Entry 8P8A (electron microscopy, 3.20 A resolution); this record covers chains A and B of the 7 polymer chains in the assembly.

# Chain A (and B)
Molecule: ATP-binding cassette sub-family G member 2
Organism: Homo sapiens
Notes: EC 7.6.2.2; chain B of this document is another copy of the same molecule, construct and numbering; everything in this record applies to it too
UniProtKB: Q9UNQ0 (ABCG2_HUMAN); residue numbers follow UniProt; this construct covers 1-655
Amino-acid sequence (655 residues; numbered 1 to 655; the number before each row is that of its first residue):
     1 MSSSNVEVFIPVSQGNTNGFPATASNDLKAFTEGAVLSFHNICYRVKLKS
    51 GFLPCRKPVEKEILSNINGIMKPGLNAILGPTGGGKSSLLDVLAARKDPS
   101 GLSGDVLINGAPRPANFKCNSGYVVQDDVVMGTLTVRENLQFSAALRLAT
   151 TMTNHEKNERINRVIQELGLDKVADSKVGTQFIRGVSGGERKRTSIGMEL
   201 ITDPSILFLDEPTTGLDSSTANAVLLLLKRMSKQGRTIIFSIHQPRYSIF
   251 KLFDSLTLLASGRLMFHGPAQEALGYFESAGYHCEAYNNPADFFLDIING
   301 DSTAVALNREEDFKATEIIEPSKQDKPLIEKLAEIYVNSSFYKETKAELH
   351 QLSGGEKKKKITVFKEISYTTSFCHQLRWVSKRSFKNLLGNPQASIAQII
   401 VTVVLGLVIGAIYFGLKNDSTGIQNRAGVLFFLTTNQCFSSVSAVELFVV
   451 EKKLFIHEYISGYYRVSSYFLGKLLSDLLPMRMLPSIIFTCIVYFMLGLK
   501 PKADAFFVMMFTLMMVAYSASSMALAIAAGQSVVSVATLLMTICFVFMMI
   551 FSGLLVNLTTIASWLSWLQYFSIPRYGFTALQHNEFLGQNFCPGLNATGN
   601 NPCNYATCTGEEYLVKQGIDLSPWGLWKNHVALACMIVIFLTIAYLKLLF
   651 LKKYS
Unresolved in the structure: 1-32, 47-60, 302-326, 353-368, 655 (chain B: 1-32, 47-60, 306-326, 353-368, 655)
Disulfides: Cys592-Cys608
Glycans and other covalent adducts: N-acetylglucosamine (NAG) linked to Asn596
Curated features (UniProtKB/Swiss-Prot):
  - binding site (ATP): Gly80 to Ser87, Arg184 to Glu190, Glu211, His243
  - site (Not glycosylated): Asn418, Asn557
  - modified residue: Thr362 (Phosphothreonine)
  - glycosylation: Asn596 (N-linked (GlcNAc...) asparagine)
  - natural variant: Val12 (V12M: Found in Jr(a-) blood group phenotype), Gln141 (Q141K: Associated with high serum levels of uric acid and increased risk of gout), Arg147 (R147W: Loss of protein expression), Thr153 (T153M: Decreased protein abundance), Lys360 (deletion: No effect on protein abundance), Phe373 (F373C: Decreased protein abundance), Thr421 (T421A: No effect on protein abundance), Thr434 (T434M: No effect on protein abundance), Ser476 (S476P: No effect on protein abundance), Ser572 (S572R: Decreased protein abundance), Asp620 (D620N: No effect on protein abundance)
  - mutagenesis: Met71 (M71V: Decreased protein abundance. No effect on substrate transmembrane transport), Lys86 (K86M: Decreased protein abundance. Decreased localization to the plasma membrane and retained intracellularly. Loss of ATPase-coupled transmembrane transporter activity), Glu211 (E211Q: Decreased estrone-3 sulfate ATPase-coupled transmembrane transporter activity. Decreased substrate-induced ATP hydrolysis ...), Thr362 (T362A: Loss of phosphorylation by PIM1. Decreased localization to the plasma membrane. Decreased homooligomerization. Loss of function in resistance to drug treatment ...), Arg383 (R383C: Loss of protein expression), Asn418 (N418Q: No effect), Thr435 (T435A: No effect on stability. Increased estrone-3 sulfate ATPase-coupled transmembrane transporter activity. Increased substrate-induced ATP hydrolysis. Increased substrate transport ...), Asn436 (N436A: No effect on stability. Decreased estrone-3 sulfate ATPase-coupled transmembrane transporter activity. Decreased substrate-induced ATP hydrolysis. Decreased substrate transport), Phe439 (F439A: No effect on stability. Decreased estrone-3 sulfate ATPase-coupled transmembrane transporter activity. Decreased substrate-induced ATP hydrolysis. Decreased substrate transport), Arg482 (R482D: Decreases ATPase activity; R482G/N/S/T: Increases ATPase activity; R482K/I/M/Y: No change in ATPase activity; R482T/Y: Decreases transport activity), Val546 (V546A: No effect on stability. No effect on estrone-3 sulfate ATPase-coupled transmembrane transporter activity. No effect on substrate-induced ATP hydrolysis. No effect on substrate transport ...), Met549 (M549A: No effect on stability. No effect on estrone-3 sulfate ATPase-coupled transmembrane transporter activity. No effect on substrate-induced ATP hydrolysis. No effect on substrate transport), 7 further mutagenesis entries in UniProt
What the authors report for this chain:
  - conformationally variable residues (order/disorder transition): Ser302 to Val305

# How chain A and chain B interact
Contacting residue pairs - 68 pairs, chain A then chain B:
  Ser218(A) - Asn299(B)
  Ser219(A) - Asp301(B)
  Asn222(A) - Asp296(B)
  Asn222(A) - Asp301(B)
  Arg246(A) - Asp292(B)  salt bridge
  Arg246(A) - Asp296(B)  salt bridge
  Tyr247(A) - Tyr287(B)
  Tyr247(A) - Asn288(B)
  Cys284(A) - Tyr287(B)  hydrogen bond
  Glu285(A) - Tyr287(B)
  Ala286(A) - Tyr287(B)  hydrophobic
  Tyr287(A) - Tyr247(B)
  Tyr287(A) - Cys284(B)  hydrophobic
  Tyr287(A) - Tyr287(B)
  Tyr287(A) - Asn288(B)
  Tyr287(A) - Asn289(B)
  Tyr287(A) - Pro290(B)
  Asn288(A) - Tyr287(B)
  Pro290(A) - Tyr287(B)
  Asp292(A) - Arg246(B)  salt bridge
  Asp296(A) - Arg246(B)  salt bridge
  Leu405(A) - Phe547(B)  hydrophobic
  Val408(A) - Phe547(B)  hydrophobic
  Ile409(A) - Ile550(B)  hydrophobic
  Ala411(A) - Leu565(B)  hydrophobic
  Ile412(A) - Phe551(B)  hydrophobic
  Ile412(A) - Ile561(B)
  Tyr413(A) - Leu555(B)  hydrogen bond (side chain-backbone)
  Tyr413(A) - Val556(B)
  Ser420(A) - Lys616(B)
  Thr421(A) - Asn557(B)
  Thr421(A) - Thr560(B)
  Gln424(A) - Gly553(B)  hydrogen bond (side chain-backbone)
  Gln424(A) - Leu554(B)
  Gln424(A) - Leu555(B)
  Gln424(A) - Val556(B)
  Gln424(A) - Asn557(B)  hydrogen bond
  Gln424(A) - Gln617(B)  hydrogen bond
  Asn425(A) - Val556(B)
  Asn425(A) - Asn557(B)
  Asn425(A) - Thr560(B)  hydrogen bond
  Gly428(A) - Leu555(B)
  Phe431(A) - Leu555(B)  hydrophobic
  Phe432(A) - Ile550(B)  hydrophobic
  Phe547(A) - Val408(B)  hydrophobic
  Gly553(A) - Gln424(B)  hydrogen bond (backbone-side chain)
  Leu554(A) - Gln424(B)  hydrogen bond (backbone-side chain)
  Leu554(A) - Leu555(B)  hydrophobic
  Leu555(A) - Tyr413(B)
  Leu555(A) - Gln424(B)
  Leu555(A) - Asn425(B)
  Leu555(A) - Gly428(B)
  Leu555(A) - Leu554(B)  hydrophobic
  Val556(A) - Tyr413(B)
  Val556(A) - Gln424(B)
  Val556(A) - Asn425(B)
  Asn557(A) - Thr421(B)
  Asn557(A) - Gln424(B)  hydrogen bond
  Asn557(A) - Asn425(B)
  Thr560(A) - Thr421(B)
  Cys592(A) - Tyr605(B)  hydrophobic
  Pro593(A) - Tyr605(B)  hydrogen bond (backbone-side chain)
  Cys603(A) - Cys603(B)  disulfide
  Tyr605(A) - Pro593(B)  hydrogen bond (side chain-backbone)
  Tyr605(A) - Tyr605(B)
  Tyr605(A) - Ala606(B)
  Ala606(A) - Tyr605(B)
  Gln617(A) - Gln424(B)  hydrogen bond
Other interface residues (no listed pair), chain A (48 interface residues in all): Ser248, Asn289, Lys417, Val429, Val546, Ile550, Phe551, Leu565, Lys616
Other interface residues (no listed pair), chain B (46 interface residues in all): Asn222, Leu274, Glu285, Ala286, Ile409, Ile412, Ser420, Phe431, Phe432, Val546, Trp564, Cys592
Inter-chain disulfides: Cys603(A)-Cys603(B)

# Overview
48 residues of chain A and 46 residues of chain B are in contact, with 1 disulfide bond, 12 hydrogen bonds and
4 salt bridges. Among the polar pairs are Arg246(A)-Asp292(B), Arg246(A)-Asp296(B) and Cys284(A)-Tyr287(B).
Covalently linked N-acetylglucosamine: at Asn596(A). From the paper: conformational variability at Ser302(A).
Chain A and chain B are both ATP-binding cassette sub-family G member 2 (Homo sapiens); the structure,
Structure of 5D3-Fab and nanobody(Nb17)-bound ABCG2, was determined by electron microscopy (same publication
as 8P8J).
